PDB entry 7AQQ | electron microscopy, 3.06 A resolution | chains N and f of the 21 polymer chains in the assembly

== Chain N ==
Molecule: NADH-ubiquinone oxidoreductase chain 2
Source organism: Arabidopsis thaliana
Notes: EC 7.1.1.2
UniProt: O05000 (NU2M_ARATH); numbering as in UniProt (aligned over 1-499)
Sequence (499 residues; numbered 1 to 499; the number before each row is that of its first residue):
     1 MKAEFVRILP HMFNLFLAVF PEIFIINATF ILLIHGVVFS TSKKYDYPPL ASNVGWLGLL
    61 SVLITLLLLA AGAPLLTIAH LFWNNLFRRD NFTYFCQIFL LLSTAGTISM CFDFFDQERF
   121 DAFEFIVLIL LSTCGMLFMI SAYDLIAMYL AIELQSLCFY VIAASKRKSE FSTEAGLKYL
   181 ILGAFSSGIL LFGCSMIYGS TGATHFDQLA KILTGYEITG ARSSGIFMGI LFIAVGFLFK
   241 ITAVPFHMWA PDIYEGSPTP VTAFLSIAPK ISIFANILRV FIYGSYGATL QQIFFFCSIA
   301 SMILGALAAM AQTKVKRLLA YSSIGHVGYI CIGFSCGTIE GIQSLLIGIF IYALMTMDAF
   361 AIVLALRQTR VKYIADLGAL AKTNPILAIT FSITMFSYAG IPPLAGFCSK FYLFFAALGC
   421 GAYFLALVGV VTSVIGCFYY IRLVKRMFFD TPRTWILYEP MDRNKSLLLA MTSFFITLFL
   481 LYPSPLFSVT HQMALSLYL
Not modelled in the structure: 1-11
Disulfide bonds: Cys-336/Cys-420
Residues lining bound ligands:
  - Lauryl Maltose Neopentyl Glycol (LMN): Leu-478, Leu-481, Tyr-482
  - phosphatidylcholine (PC7; (7S)-4-hydroxy-N,N,N-trimethyl-9-oxo-7-[(palmitoyloxy)methyl]-3,5,8-trioxa-4-phosphahexacosan-1-aminium 4-oxide): Ile-31, Ile-34, His-35, Phe-39, Tyr-45
  - phosphatidylethanolamine (PTY): Trp-56, Leu-102, Ala-105, Gly-106, Ser-109, Leu-354, Met-357, Arg-463, Asn-464, Leu-467, Met-471, Phe-474, Phe-475

== Chain f ==
Molecule: At4g16450
Source organism: Arabidopsis thaliana
UniProt: Q84W12 (Q84W12_ARATH); residue numbers follow UniProt; this construct covers 1-106
Sequence (106 residues; each row starts with the number of its first residue):
     1 MNTDITALEK AQYPVVDRNP AFTKVVGNFS TLDYLRFSTI TGISVTVGYL SGIKPGIKGP
    61 SMVTGGLIGL MGGFMYAYQN SAGRLMGFFP NDGEVASYQK RGGFSK
Not modelled in the structure: 102-106
Residues lining bound ligands:
  - phosphatidylcholine (PC7; (7S)-4-hydroxy-N,N,N-trimethyl-9-oxo-7-[(palmitoyloxy)methyl]-3,5,8-trioxa-4-phosphahexacosan-1-aminium 4-oxide): Val-45, Gly-59, Pro-60, Met-62, Val-63, Thr-64, Gly-66, Leu-67, Leu-70
  - phosphatidylglycerol (PGT; (1S)-2-{[{[(2R)-2,3-dihydroxypropyl]oxy}(hydroxy)phosphoryl]oxy}-1-[(palmitoyloxy)methyl]ethyl stearate): Val-47, Leu-50, Ser-51, Lys-54
  - Phosphatidylinositol (T7X): Thr-46, Tyr-49, Leu-50, Ile-53

== Interface between chain N and chain f ==
Pairs across the interface (68):
  Met-12(N) / Thr-3(f)
  Phe-13(N) / Phe-22(f)  hydrophobic
  Phe-13(N) / Tyr-78(f)
  Asn-14(N) / Ile-5(f)
  Asn-14(N) / Asn-19(f)  hydrogen bond
  Asn-14(N) / Pro-20(f)  hydrogen bond (side chain-backbone)
  Asn-14(N) / Tyr-78(f)  hydrogen bond
  Leu-15(N) / Thr-3(f)
  Leu-15(N) / Ile-5(f)  hydrophobic
  Leu-17(N) / Gln-79(f)
  Leu-17(N) / Ala-82(f)  hydrophobic
  Phe-20(N) / Met-75(f)
  Phe-20(N) / Tyr-78(f)  hydrophobic
  Phe-24(N) / Ile-68(f)
  Phe-24(N) / Met-71(f)  hydrophobic
  Phe-24(N) / Gly-72(f)
  Phe-24(N) / Met-75(f)  hydrophobic
  Asn-27(N) / Met-71(f)
  Ala-28(N) / Met-71(f)
  Ile-31(N) / Thr-64(f)
  Leu-32(N) / Ile-68(f)  hydrophobic
  His-35(N) / Ile-57(f)
  His-35(N) / Ser-61(f)
  His-35(N) / Thr-64(f)  hydrogen bond
  Phe-39(N) / Pro-60(f)  hydrophobic
  Tyr-45(N) / Ile-57(f)  hydrophobic
  Tyr-45(N) / Pro-60(f)
  Pro-48(N) / Pro-55(f)
  Leu-50(N) / Ile-57(f)  hydrophobic
  Ser-52(N) / Lys-54(f)
  Asn-53(N) / Ser-51(f)  hydrogen bond
  Asn-53(N) / Gly-52(f)  hydrogen bond (side chain-backbone)
  Asn-53(N) / Ile-57(f)
  Asn-53(N) / Ser-61(f)  hydrogen bond
  Trp-56(N) / Ser-51(f)
  Leu-57(N) / Thr-64(f)
  Leu-57(N) / Gly-65(f)
  Leu-60(N) / Ser-44(f)
  Ser-61(N) / Ile-68(f)
  Ile-64(N) / Ile-40(f)  hydrophobic
  Ile-64(N) / Ser-44(f)
  Leu-67(N) / Tyr-76(f)
  Leu-68(N) / Met-75(f)  hydrophobic
  Leu-68(N) / Tyr-76(f)  hydrophobic
  Leu-68(N) / Gln-79(f)
  Ala-71(N) / Tyr-76(f)  hydrophobic
  Gly-72(N) / Gln-79(f)
  Pro-74(N) / Phe-88(f)
  Pro-74(N) / Phe-89(f)
  Leu-75(N) / Gln-79(f)
  Leu-75(N) / Phe-88(f)  hydrophobic
  Leu-75(N) / Phe-89(f)  hydrophobic
  Thr-77(N) / Ala-7(f)
  Thr-77(N) / Leu-8(f)  hydrogen bond (backbone-backbone)
  Thr-77(N) / Glu-9(f)
  Ile-78(N) / Ala-7(f)  hydrophobic
  Ile-78(N) / Met-86(f)  hydrophobic
  Ala-79(N) / Asp-4(f)
  Ala-79(N) / Ile-5(f)
  Ala-79(N) / Thr-6(f)  hydrogen bond (backbone-backbone)
  His-80(N) / Thr-6(f)  hydrogen bond (side chain-backbone)
  His-80(N) / Ala-7(f)
  His-80(N) / Leu-8(f)
  Leu-81(N) / Asp-4(f)
  Phe-82(N) / Met-1(f)  hydrophobic
  Phe-82(N) / Asn-2(f)
  Phe-82(N) / Asp-4(f)
  Asp-116(N) / Lys-54(f)  salt bridge
Also at the interface, not in a pair above, chain N (37 interface residues in all): Ile-23
Also at the interface, not in a pair above, chain f (39 interface residues in all): Ile-43, Val-47, Gly-48, Gly-56, Gly-83

== Summary ==
37 residues of chain N face 39 of chain f across their interface; the contacts include 10 hydrogen bonds and 1
salt bridge. Among the polar pairs are Asp-116(N)/Lys-54(f), Asn-14(N)/Asn-19(f) and Asn-14(N)/Pro-20(f).
Phosphatidylcholine is bound between chain N and chain f.
Chain N is NADH-ubiquinone oxidoreductase chain 2 and chain f is At4g16450, both from Arabidopsis thaliana;
the structure, Cryo-EM structure of Arabidopsis thaliana Complex-I (membrane core), was determined by electron
microscopy, deposited together with 7AQR, 7AQW, 7AR7, 7AR8, 7AR9, 7ARB, 7ARC and 7ARD.
